Entry 7C2B (X-ray diffraction, 1.79 A resolution); this record covers chains A and C of the 3 polymer chains in the assembly.

[Chain A]
Molecule: Ferredoxin-thioredoxin reductase catalytic chain, chloroplastic
From: Arabidopsis thaliana
Notes: EC 1.8.7.2
UniProt: Q9SJ89 (FTRC_ARATH); residues 1-115 here correspond to UniProt positions 32-146 (UniProt number = residue number + 31)
Sequence (115 residues; each row starts with the number of its first residue):
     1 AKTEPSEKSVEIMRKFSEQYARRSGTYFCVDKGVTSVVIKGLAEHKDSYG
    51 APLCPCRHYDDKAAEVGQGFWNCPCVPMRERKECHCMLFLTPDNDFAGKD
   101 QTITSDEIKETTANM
Disordered / not traced: 1-2, 115
Ion coordination: 4Fe-4S cluster Fe: Cys54, Cys73, Cys75, Cys84, Cys86
Residues lining bound ligands: 4Fe-4S cluster (SF4): Val38, Cys54, Pro55, Trp71, Cys73, Pro74, Cys75, Met78, Glu83, Cys84, His85, Cys86, Leu88, Phe89
UniProt features mapped onto this chain:
  - active site: Cys56 (Nucleophile)
  - binding site ([4Fe-4S] cluster): Cys54, Cys73, Cys75, Cys84
  - site: His85 (Increases the nucleophilicity of the active site Cys)

[Chain C]
Molecule: Thioredoxin F2, chloroplastic
From: Arabidopsis thaliana
UniProt: Q9XFH9 (TRXF2_ARATH); residues 1-115 here correspond to UniProt positions 71-185 (UniProt number = residue number + 70)
Sequence (115 residues; row label = number of the first residue in the row):
     1 ETVNVTVGQVTEVDKDTFWPIVKAAGDKIVVLDMYTQWCGPSKVIAPKYK
    51 ELSEKYQDMVFLKLDCNQDNKPLAKELGIRVVPTFKILKDNKVVKEVTGA
   101 KYEDLLAAIEAARSG
Disordered / not traced: 1-4, 115
Sequence notes: engineered mutation Ser42 (Cys112 in Q9XFH9)
UniProt features mapped onto this chain:
  - active site: Cys39 (Nucleophile)
  - site: Asp33 (Deprotonates C-terminal active site Cys), Gly40 (Contributes to redox potential value), Pro41 (Contributes to redox potential value)
  - modified residue: Cys66 (S-glutathionyl cysteine)

[Interface between chain A and chain C]
Contacting residue pairs (33):
  Thr3(A) - Gln37(C)
  Thr3(A) - Trp38(C)
  Glu4(A) - Trp38(C)
  Pro5(A) - Trp38(C)
  Val34(A) - Val44(C)  hydrophobic
  Val37(A) - Trp38(C)
  Val37(A) - Gly40(C)
  Val37(A) - Lys43(C)
  Val38(A) - Trp38(C)
  Val38(A) - Gly40(C)
  Lys40(A) - Trp38(C)
  Gly41(A) - Trp38(C)
  Pro55(A) - Thr36(C)  hydrogen bond (backbone-side chain)
  Pro55(A) - Trp38(C)
  Pro55(A) - Cys39(C)
  Cys56(A) - Cys39(C)  disulfide
  Cys56(A) - Gly40(C)
  Cys56(A) - Pro41(C)
  Cys56(A) - Val82(C)  hydrogen bond (backbone-backbone)
  Arg57(A) - Arg80(C)  hydrogen bond (side chain-backbone)
  Arg57(A) - Val81(C)
  Arg57(A) - Val82(C)
  His58(A) - Ala74(C)
  His58(A) - Ile79(C)
  His58(A) - Arg80(C)  hydrogen bond (backbone-backbone)
  His58(A) - Val82(C)
  Tyr59(A) - Lys71(C)
  Asp60(A) - Lys71(C)  salt bridge
  Lys62(A) - Lys71(C)
  His85(A) - Pro41(C)
  Cys86(A) - Pro41(C)
  Met87(A) - Pro41(C)  hydrophobic
  Met87(A) - Val44(C)  hydrophobic
Interface residues without a listed pair, chain A (19 interface residues in all): Glu44
Interface residues without a listed pair, chain C (17 interface residues in all): Cys66, Gln68, Lys75
Cross-chain cystine bridges: Cys56(A)-Cys39(C)
The authors on this interface:
  - pairs named by the authors: Cys56(A)-Cys39(C), Arg57(A)-Arg80(C), His58(A)-Arg80(C)
  - interface residues, chain A: Glu4(A), Val34(A), Val37(A), Val38(A), Lys40(A), Gly41(A), Pro55(A), Cys56(A), Tyr59(A), Asp60(A), Lys62(A), His85(A), Cys86(A)
  - interface residues, chain C: Thr36(C), Cys39(C), Val44(C), Cys66(C), Lys71(C)

[Summary]
The interface between chain A and chain C involves 19 residues on one side and 17 on the other; the contacts
include 1 disulfide bond, 4 hydrogen bonds and 1 salt bridge. Polar contacts include Asp60(A)-Lys71(C),
Pro55(A)-Thr36(C) and Arg57(A)-Arg80(C). The authors report contacts between Cys56(A) and Cys39(C), Arg57(A)
and Arg80(C) and His58(A) and Arg80(C). The paper reports interface residues Glu4(A), Val34(A) and Thr36(C)
among others.
Chain A is Ferredoxin-thioredoxin reductase catalytic chain, chloroplastic and chain C is Thioredoxin F2,
chloroplastic, both from Arabidopsis thaliana; the structure, Crystal structure of ferredoxin: thioredoxin
reductase and thioredoxin f2 complex, was determined by X-ray diffraction together with 7C3F and 7C65 from the
same study.
